4JFQ - chains A and B of the 3 polymer chains in the assembly; structure by X-ray diffraction, 1.90 A resolution.

[Chain A]
Molecule: HLA class I histocompatibility antigen, A-2 alpha chain
From: Homo sapiens
UniProtKB: P01892 (1A02_HUMAN); residues 1-276 here correspond to UniProt positions 25-300 (UniProt number = residue number + 24)
Chain sequence (276 residues; each row starts with the number of its first residue):
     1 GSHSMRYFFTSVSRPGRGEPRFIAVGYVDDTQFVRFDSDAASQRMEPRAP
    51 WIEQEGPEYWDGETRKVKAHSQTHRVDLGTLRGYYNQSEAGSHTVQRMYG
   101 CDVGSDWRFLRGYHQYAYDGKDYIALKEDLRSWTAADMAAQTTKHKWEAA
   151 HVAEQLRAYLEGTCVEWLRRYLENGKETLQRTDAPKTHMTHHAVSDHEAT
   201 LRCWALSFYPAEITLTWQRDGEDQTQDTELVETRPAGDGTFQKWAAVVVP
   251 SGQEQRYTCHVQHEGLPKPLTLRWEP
Unresolved in the structure: 276
Disulfides: Cys-101/Cys-164, Cys-203/Cys-259

[Chain B]
Molecule: Beta-2-microglobulin
From: Homo sapiens
UniProtKB: P61769 (B2MG_HUMAN); residues 1-99 here correspond to UniProt positions 21-119 (UniProt number = residue number + 20)
Chain sequence (100 residues; each row starts with the number of its first residue; numbering starts at 0):
     0 MIQRTPKIQVYSRHPAENGKSNFLNCYVSGFHPSDIEVDLLKNGERIEKV
    50 EHSDLSFSKDWSFYLLYYTEFTPTEKDEYACRVNHVTLSQPKIVKWDRDM
Disulfides: Cys-25/Cys-80
Differences from the reference sequence: initiating methionine (0)
UniProt features mapped onto this chain:
  - modified residue: Gln-2 (Pyrrolidone carboxylic acid)
  - glycosylation: Ile-1 (N-linked (Glc) (glycation) isoleucine), Lys-19 (N-linked (Glc) (glycation) lysine), Lys-41 (N-linked (Glc) (glycation) lysine), Lys-48 (N-linked (Glc) (glycation) lysine), Lys-58 (N-linked (Glc) (glycation) lysine), Lys-91 (N-linked (Glc) (glycation) lysine), Lys-94 (N-linked (Glc) (glycation) lysine)

[How chain A and chain B interact]
Contacting residue pairs (55; chain A residue first):
  Phe-8(A) with Ser-55(B); Phe-56(B)
  Phe-9(A) with Phe-56(B)
  Thr-10(A) with Leu-54(B); Phe-56(B); Phe-62(B)
  Val-12(A) with Ser-33(B)
  Ile-23(A) with Leu-54(B)
  Val-25(A) with Asp-53(B); Leu-54(B)
  Tyr-27(A) with Ser-55(B); Tyr-63(B), hydrogen bond
  Gln-32(A) with Asp-53(B), hydrogen bond
  Arg-35(A) with Asp-53(B), salt bridge
  Arg-48(A) with Asp-53(B), salt bridge
  Ser-92(A) with Met-0(B)
  His-93(A) with Met-0(B)
  Thr-94(A) with Phe-62(B)
  Gln-96(A) with His-31(B), hydrogen bond; Phe-56(B); Trp-60(B), hydrogen bond (side chain-backbone); Phe-62(B)
  Arg-97(A) with Phe-56(B)
  Gln-115(A) with Trp-60(B)
  Tyr-116(A) with Trp-60(B)
  Ala-117(A) with Trp-60(B), hydrophobic
  Asp-119(A) with Met-0(B); Ile-1(B); His-31(B)
  Gly-120(A) with Ile-1(B); His-31(B)
  Lys-121(A) with Ile-1(B)
  Asp-122(A) with Trp-60(B), hydrogen bond
  Thr-190(A) with Met-99(B), hydrogen bond (side chain-backbone)
  His-192(A) with Asp-98(B), hydrogen bond (side chain-backbone)
  Arg-202(A) with Met-99(B), hydrogen bond (side chain-backbone)
  Trp-204(A) with Met-99(B), hydrogen bond (side chain-backbone)
  Val-231(A) with Gln-8(B)
  Glu-232(A) with Gln-8(B), hydrogen bond (backbone-side chain); Ser-28(B)
  Thr-233(A) with Tyr-26(B)
  Arg-234(A) with Gln-8(B), hydrogen bond; Tyr-10(B); Tyr-26(B)
  Pro-235(A) with Tyr-10(B), hydrogen bond (backbone-side chain); Asn-24(B); Tyr-26(B); Leu-65(B), hydrophobic
  Ala-236(A) with Arg-12(B), hydrogen bond (backbone-side chain); Asn-24(B), hydrogen bond (backbone-side chain)
  Gly-237(A) with Arg-12(B)
  Gln-242(A) with Tyr-10(B); Ser-11(B); Arg-12(B), hydrogen bond (side chain-backbone)
  Trp-244(A) with Met-99(B), hydrophobic
Other interface residues (no listed pair), chain A (37 interface residues in all): Met-98, Asp-238
Other interface residues (no listed pair), chain B (27 interface residues in all): Lys-6, His-13, Pro-32, His-51, Lys-58, Asp-59

[Summary]
The interface between chain A and chain B involves 37 residues on one side and 27 on the other, with 15
hydrogen bonds and 2 salt bridges. Among the polar pairs are Arg-35(A)/Asp-53(B), Arg-48(A)/Asp-53(B) and
Tyr-27(A)/Tyr-63(B).
Here chain A is HLA class I histocompatibility antigen, A-2 alpha chain and chain B is Beta-2-microglobulin,
both from Homo sapiens. Entry 4JFQ (A2 HLA complex with L8A heteroclitic variant of Melanoma peptide) was
determined by X-ray diffraction, deposited together with 4JFH, 4JFO and 4JFP.
